1TME - chains 1 and 4 of the 4 polymer chains in the assembly; structure by X-ray diffraction, 2.80 A resolution.

[Chain 1]
Name: Theiler's murine encephalomyelitis virus (subunit VP1)
From: Theiler's encephalomyelitis virus (STRAIN DA)
UniProtKB: P13899 (POLG_TMEVD); residues 1-274 here correspond to UniProt positions 647-920 (UniProt number = residue number + 646)
Amino-acid sequence (274 residues; row label = number of the first residue in the row):
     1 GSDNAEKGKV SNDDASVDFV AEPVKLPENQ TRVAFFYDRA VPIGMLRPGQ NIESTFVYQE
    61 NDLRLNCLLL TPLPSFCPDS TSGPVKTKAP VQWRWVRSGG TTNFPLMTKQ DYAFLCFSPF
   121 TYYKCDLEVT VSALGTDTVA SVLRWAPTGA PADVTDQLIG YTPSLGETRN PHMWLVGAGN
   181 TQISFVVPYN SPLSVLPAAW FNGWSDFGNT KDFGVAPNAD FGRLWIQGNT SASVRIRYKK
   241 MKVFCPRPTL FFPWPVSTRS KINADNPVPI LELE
Unresolved in the structure: 257-274
UniProt features mapped onto this chain:
  - site: E274 (Cleavage)

[Chain 4]
Name: Theiler's murine encephalomyelitis virus (subunit VP4)
From: Theiler's encephalomyelitis virus (STRAIN DA)
UniProtKB: P13899 (POLG_TMEVD); residues 2-72 here correspond to UniProt positions 77-147 (UniProt number = residue number + 75)
Amino-acid sequence (71 residues; each row starts with the number of its first residue):
     2 GNASSSDKSN SQSSGNEGVI INNFYSNQYQ NSIDLSASGG NAGDAPQNNG QLSNILGGAA
    62 NAFATMAPLL L
Unresolved in the structure: 2-14, 40-72
UniProt features mapped onto this chain:
  - site: L72 (Cleavage)
  - lipidation: G2 (N-myristoyl glycine)

[How chain 1 and chain 4 interact]
Residue-residue contacts - 15 pairs, chain 1 then chain 4:
  A34(1) with S15(4)
  F35(1) with S15(4); G16(4); N17(4)
  D38(1) with G16(4); N17(4), hydrogen bond (side chain-backbone); E18(4)
  D126(1) with N32(4); S33(4), hydrogen bond
  V186(1) with Q31(4)
  R237(1) with N17(4), hydrogen bond (side chain-backbone)
  K239(1) with E18(4), salt bridge
  K240(1) with N32(4); S33(4), hydrogen bond (side chain-backbone); D35(4), salt bridge
Interface residues without a listed pair, chain 1 (11 interface residues in all): R39, P188, Y189

[Summary]
The interface between chain 1 and chain 4 involves 11 residues on one side and 8 on the other; the contacts
include 4 hydrogen bonds and 2 salt bridges. Among the polar pairs are K239(1)-E18(4), K240(1)-D35(4) and
D38(1)-N17(4).
Chain 1 is Theiler's murine encephalomyelitis virus (subunit VP1) and chain 4 is Theiler's murine
encephalomyelitis virus (subunit VP4), both from Theiler's encephalomyelitis virus (STRAIN DA); the structure,
Three-dimensional structure of theiler virus, was determined by X-ray diffraction.
